Entry 9NH8 (electron microscopy, 3.20 A resolution); this record covers chains A and I of the 12 polymer chains in the assembly.

Chain A:
Protein: Histone H3.2
From: Xenopus laevis
UniProt: P84233 (H32_XENLA); residues 0-135 here correspond to UniProt positions 1-136 (UniProt number = residue number + 1)
Sequence (136 residues; row label = number of the first residue in the row; numbering starts at 0):
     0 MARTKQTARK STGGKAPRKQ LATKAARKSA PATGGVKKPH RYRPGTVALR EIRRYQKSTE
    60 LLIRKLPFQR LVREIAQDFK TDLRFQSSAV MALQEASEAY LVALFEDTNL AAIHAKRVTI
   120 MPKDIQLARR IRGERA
Not modelled in the structure: 0-37, 135
Modified / non-standard residues: Lys4 (2-{[(2R)-2-amino-2-carboxyethyl]sulfanyl}-N,N,N-trimethylethanaminium; ML3)
Differences from the reference sequence: conflict Ala102 (Gly103 in P84233); engineered mutation Ala110 (Cys111 in P84233)
UniProt features mapped onto this chain:
  - modified residue: Arg2 (Asymmetric dimethylarginine), Thr3 (Phosphothreonine), Gln5 (5-glutamyl dopamine), Thr6 (Phosphothreonine), Arg8 (Citrulline), Lys9 (N6,N6,N6-trimethyllysine), Ser10 (ADP-ribosylserine), Thr11 (Phosphothreonine), Lys14 (N6-(2-hydroxyisobutyryl)lysine), Arg17 (Asymmetric dimethylarginine), Lys18 (N6-(2-hydroxyisobutyryl)lysine), Lys23 (N6-(2-hydroxyisobutyryl)lysine), Arg26 (Citrulline), Lys27 (N6,N6,N6-trimethyllysine), Ser28 (ADP-ribosylserine), Lys36 (N6,N6,N6-trimethyllysine), Lys37 (N6-methyllysine), Tyr41 (Phosphotyrosine), Lys56 (N6,N6,N6-trimethyllysine), Ser57 (Phosphoserine) and 7 more in UniProt

Chain I:
Molecule: 205-nt DNA strand
From: synthetic construct
Sequence (205 nucleotides; row label = number of the first residue in the row; numbers below 1 keep their minus sign (DA-102 is residue -102)):
  -102 AACTAAAGCT TAGATGTGCG AATTCCAGCC ATCAGAATCC CGGTGCCGAG GCCGCTCAAT
   -42 TGGTCGTAGA CAGCTCTAGC ACCGCTTAAA CGCACGTACG CGCTGTCCCC CGCGTTTTAA
    18 CCGCCAAGGG GATTACTCCC TAGTCTCCAG GCACGTGTCA GATATATACA TCGATAGGCA
    78 CTGATTGATT ACTAGGAATA ACAGG
Not modelled in the structure: -102 to -80, 77-102

Chain A / chain I interface:
Contacting residue pairs (17):
  Arg40(A) - DG70(I)  sugar contact
  Tyr41(A) - DG70(I)  sugar contact
  Arg42(A) - DA-5(I)  salt bridge to the phosphate
  Arg42(A) - DG70(I)  phosphate contact
  Thr45(A) - DG70(I)  hydrogen bond to the phosphate
  Arg72(A) - DC-23(I)  salt bridge to the phosphate
  Arg83(A) - DG-24(I)  hydrogen bond to the sugar
  Phe84(A) - DG-24(I)  sugar contact
  Phe84(A) - DC-23(I)  hydrogen bond to the phosphate
  Gln85(A) - DG-24(I)  phosphate contact
  Ser86(A) - DG-24(I)  hydrogen bond to the phosphate
  Arg116(A) - DG-3(I)  phosphate contact
  Arg116(A) - DC-2(I)  phosphate contact
  Val117(A) - DG-3(I)  hydrogen bond to the phosphate
  Thr118(A) - DG-3(I)  hydrogen bond to the phosphate
  Met120(A) - DG-3(I)  phosphate contact
  Met120(A) - DC-2(I)  phosphate contact
Other interface residues (no listed pair), chain A (19 interface residues in all): His39, Pro43, Arg63, Gln68, Lys115, Lys122
Other interface residues (no listed pair), chain I (11 interface residues in all): DA-14, DA-13, DC-4, DC69, DA71

Overview:
19 residues of chain A face 11 of chain I across their interface, with 6 hydrogen bonds and 2 salt bridges.
Polar contacts include Arg83(A)-DG-24(I), Thr45(A)-DG70(I) and Phe84(A)-DC-23(I).
Here chain A is Histone H3.2 (Xenopus laevis) and chain I is a 205-nt DNA strand (synthetic construct). Entry
9NH8 (CHD1-nucleosome complex (anchored state)) was determined by electron microscopy, deposited together with
9EAR.
